PDB entry 1LYQ | X-ray diffraction, 1.50 A resolution | chain A

Chain A:
Molecule: PcoC copper resistance protein
Source organism: Escherichia coli
UniProtKB: Q47454 (PCOC_ECOLI); residues 1-104 here correspond to UniProt positions 23-126 (UniProt number = residue number + 22)
Chain sequence (104 residues; row label = number of the first residue in the row):
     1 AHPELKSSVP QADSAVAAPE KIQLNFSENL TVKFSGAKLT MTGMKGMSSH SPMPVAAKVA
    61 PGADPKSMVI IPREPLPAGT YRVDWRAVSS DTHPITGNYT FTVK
Not modelled in the structure: 46-48
UniProt features mapped onto this chain:
  - binding site (Cu(2+)): His-2, His-93
  - binding site (Cu(+)): Met-41, Met-44, Met-47, His-50, Met-53

In short:
UniProt lists Cu2+-binding residues His-2 and His-93 and 5 Cu+-binding residues.
Chain A is PcoC copper resistance protein (Escherichia coli); the structure, Crystal Structure of PcoC, a
Methionine Rich Copper Resistance Protein from Escherichia coli, was determined by X-ray diffraction together
with 1IX2 from the same study.
